Entry 8WZB (electron microscopy, 3.28 A resolution); this record covers chains c and I of the 11 polymer chains in the assembly.

== Chain c ==
Molecule: Radial spoke head protein 9 homolog
Source organism: Mus musculus
UniProt: Q9D9V4 (RSPH9_MOUSE); residue numbers follow UniProt; this construct covers 1-276
Sequence (276 residues; each row starts with the number of its first residue):
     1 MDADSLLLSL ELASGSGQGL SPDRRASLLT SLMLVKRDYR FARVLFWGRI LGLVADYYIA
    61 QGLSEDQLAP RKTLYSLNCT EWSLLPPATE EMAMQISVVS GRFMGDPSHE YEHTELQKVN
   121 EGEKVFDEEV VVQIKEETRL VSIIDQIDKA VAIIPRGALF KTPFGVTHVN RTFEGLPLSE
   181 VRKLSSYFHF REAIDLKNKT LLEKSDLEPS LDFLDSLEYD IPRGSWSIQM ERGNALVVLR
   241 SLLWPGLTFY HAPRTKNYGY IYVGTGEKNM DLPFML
Disordered / not traced: 114-130, 194-211

== Chain I ==
Molecule: Radial spoke head 1 homolog
Source organism: Mus musculus
UniProt: Q8VIG3 (RSPH1_MOUSE); residue numbers follow UniProt; this construct covers 1-301
Sequence (313 residues; row label = number of the first residue in the row; numbers below 1 keep their minus sign (Met-11 is residue -11)):
   -11 MWSHPQFEKG SGMSDLGSEE LEEEGENDLG EYEGERNEVG ERHGHGKARL PNGDTYEGSY
    49 EFGKRHGQGT YKFKNGARYT GDYVKNKKHG QGTFIYPDGS RYEGEWADDQ RHGQGVYYYV
   109 NNDTYTGEWF NHQRHGQGTY LYAETGSKYV GTWVHGQQEG AAELIHLNHR YQGKFMNKNP
   169 VGPGKYVFDI GCEQHGEYRL TDTERGEEEE EEETLVNIVP KWKALNITEL ALWTPTLSEE
   229 QPPPEGQGQE EPQGLTGVGD PSEDIQAEGF EGELEPRGAD EDVDTFRQES QENSYDIDQG
   289 NLNFDEEPSD LQD
Disordered / not traced: -11 to 16, 202-301
Construct notes: initiating methionine (-11); expression tag (-10 to 0)

== Interface between chain c and chain I ==
Residue-residue contacts (23):
  Ser97(c) with Arg193(I), hydrogen bond (backbone-side chain); Glu195(I)
  Val98(c) with Arg193(I)
  Ile221(c) with Glu198(I); Glu199(I); Glu200(I)
  Pro222(c) with Ile178(I), hydrophobic; Cys180(I), hydrophobic; Glu198(I)
  Arg223(c) with Ile178(I), hydrogen bond (side chain-backbone); Gly179(I)
  Met270(c) with Gln182(I), hydrogen bond (backbone-side chain); Gly194(I); Glu196(I); Glu198(I)
  Pro273(c) with Phe176(I); Cys180(I), hydrophobic; Gln182(I); Glu198(I)
  Phe274(c) with Tyr174(I), hydrophobic; Phe176(I), hydrophobic; Gln182(I)
  Leu276(c) with Ile178(I), hydrophobic

== In short ==
9 residues of chain c and 13 residues of chain I are in contact, with 3 hydrogen bonds. Polar pairs include
Ser97(c)-Arg193(I), Arg223(c)-Ile178(I) and Met270(c)-Gln182(I).
Here chain c is Radial spoke head protein 9 homolog and chain I is Radial spoke head 1 homolog, both from Mus
musculus. Entry 8WZB (RS head-neck monomer) was determined by electron microscopy, deposited together with
8X2U.
